Entry 8U11 (electron microscopy, 3.10 A resolution); this record covers chains 4 and 6 of the 58 polymer chains in the assembly.

[Chain 4 (and 6)]
Protein: Packaged DNA stabilization protein gp10
Organism: Salmonella phage P22
Notes: chain 6 of this document is another copy of the same molecule, construct and numbering; everything in this record applies to it too
UniProtKB: P26749 (VG10_BPP22); numbering as in UniProt (aligned over 1-472)
Amino-acid sequence (472 residues; each row starts with the number of its first residue):
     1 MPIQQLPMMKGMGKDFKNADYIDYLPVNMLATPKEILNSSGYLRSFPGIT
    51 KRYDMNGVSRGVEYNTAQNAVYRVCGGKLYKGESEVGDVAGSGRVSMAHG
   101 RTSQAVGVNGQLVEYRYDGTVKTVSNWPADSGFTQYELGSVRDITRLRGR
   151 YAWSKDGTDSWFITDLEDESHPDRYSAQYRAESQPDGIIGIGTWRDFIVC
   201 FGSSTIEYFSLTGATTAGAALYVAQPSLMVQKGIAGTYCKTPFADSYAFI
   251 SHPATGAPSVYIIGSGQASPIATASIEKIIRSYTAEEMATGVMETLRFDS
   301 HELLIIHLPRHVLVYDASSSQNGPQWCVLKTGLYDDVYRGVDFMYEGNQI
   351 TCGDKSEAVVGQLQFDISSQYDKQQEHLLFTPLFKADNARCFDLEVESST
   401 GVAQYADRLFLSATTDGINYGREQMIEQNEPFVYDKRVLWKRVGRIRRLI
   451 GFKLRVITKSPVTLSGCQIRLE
Disordered / not traced: 1

[Interface between chain 4 and chain 6]
Residue-residue contacts (82):
  Met12(4) with Lys34(6); Glu35(6); Ile36(6), hydrophobic
  Lys14(4) with Ser399(6); Thr400(6), hydrogen bond (side chain-backbone); Tyr434(6)
  Phe16(4) with Val402(6)
  Lys17(4) with Asp366(6); Val402(6)
  Asn18(4) with Arg44(6), hydrogen bond (backbone-side chain); Asp366(6); Pro461(6)
  Ala19(4) with Arg44(6), hydrogen bond (backbone-side chain); Ser399(6), hydrogen bond (backbone-side chain); Thr400(6); Val402(6); Thr463(6), hydrogen bond (backbone-side chain)
  Asp20(4) with Tyr42(6); Arg44(6), salt bridge
  Tyr21(4) with Ile36(6), hydrophobic; Tyr42(6), hydrophobic; Ser399(6); Thr463(6)
  Asp23(4) with Lys34(6), salt bridge
  Thr158(4) with Arg101(6), hydrogen bond (backbone-side chain)
  Asp159(4) with Arg101(6), salt bridge
  Arg180(4) with Arg101(6)
  Ala181(4) with Arg148(6)
  Glu182(4) with Arg148(6)
  Ser183(4) with Arg148(6); Asp196(6), hydrogen bond
  Pro185(4) with Thr66(6); His99(6); Arg101(6), hydrogen bond (backbone-side chain)
  Asp186(4) with Thr66(6); Ala67(6); Arg101(6), salt bridge
  Ser204(4) with Thr66(6)
  Pro226(4) with Arg195(6)
  Ser227(4) with Arg195(6), hydrogen bond (backbone-side chain)
  Met229(4) with Arg195(6), hydrogen bond (backbone-side chain)
  Gln231(4) with Trp194(6), hydrogen bond (side chain-backbone); Arg195(6); Asp245(6)
  His252(4) with Tyr64(6); Asn69(6)
  Pro253(4) with Tyr345(6)
  Ala254(4) with Tyr64(6), hydrophobic; Thr66(6)
  Gly256(4) with Tyr345(6)
  Ala257(4) with Arg297(6); Tyr345(6), hydrophobic
  Pro258(4) with Tyr345(6)
  Ser259(4) with Arg297(6)
  Tyr261(4) with Arg297(6)
  Gly266(4) with Arg195(6), hydrogen bond (backbone-side chain)
  Gln267(4) with Asp245(6)
  Thr273(4) with Ser300(6)
  Ala274(4) with Ser300(6)
  Glu277(4) with Arg297(6), salt bridge; Asp299(6); Ser300(6), hydrogen bond (side chain-backbone)
  Lys278(4) with Asp299(6)
  Arg281(4) with Phe298(6); Asp299(6), salt bridge; Asn348(6); Phe365(6)
  Tyr283(4) with Asn348(6)
  Leu383(4) with Ile36(6); Leu37(6)
  Phe384(4) with Leu37(6), hydrophobic
  Lys385(4) with Asn38(6); Glu397(6)
  Asp387(4) with Arg437(6), salt bridge
  Thr415(4) with Asp435(6)
  Asp416(4) with Tyr434(6)
  Ile418(4) with Tyr434(6), hydrophobic
  Arg447(4) with Arg437(6)
  Arg448(4) with Glu397(6), salt bridge; Asp435(6), salt bridge; Arg437(6)
  Leu449(4) with Leu37(6), hydrophobic
Also at the interface, not in a pair above, chain 4 (54 interface residues in all): Ser203, Leu228, Ala272, Thr284, Ala285, Asn419
Also at the interface, not in a pair above, chain 6 (40 interface residues in all): Gly100, Gly149, Gly347, Lys436, Ser465

[Overview]
The interface between chain 4 and chain 6 involves 54 residues on one side and 40 on the other, with 13
hydrogen bonds and 9 salt bridges. Among the polar pairs are Asp20(4)-Arg44(6), Asp23(4)-Lys34(6) and
Asp159(4)-Arg101(6).
Both chains are Packaged DNA stabilization protein gp10 (Salmonella phage P22). Entry 8U11 (In situ cryo-EM
structure of bacteriophage P22 gp1:gp5:gp4: gp10: gp9 N-term complex in conformation 2 at ...) was determined
by electron microscopy, deposited together with 8TVR, 8TVU, 8U1O and 8U10.
